Entry 8JQR (electron microscopy, 2.75 A resolution); this record covers chains B and D of the 4 polymer chains in the assembly.

# Chain B (and D)
Name: Transient receptor potential cation channel subfamily V member 1, PreScission Site, Green fluorescent protein
Source organism: Homo sapiens
Notes: chain D of this document is another copy of the same molecule, construct and numbering; everything in this record applies to it too
UniProt: Q8NER1 (TRPV1_HUMAN); residues 1-839 carry their UniProt numbers (839 of 1109 residues fall inside the UniProt entry; the rest is not from it)
Chain sequence (1112 residues; row label = number of the first residue in the row):
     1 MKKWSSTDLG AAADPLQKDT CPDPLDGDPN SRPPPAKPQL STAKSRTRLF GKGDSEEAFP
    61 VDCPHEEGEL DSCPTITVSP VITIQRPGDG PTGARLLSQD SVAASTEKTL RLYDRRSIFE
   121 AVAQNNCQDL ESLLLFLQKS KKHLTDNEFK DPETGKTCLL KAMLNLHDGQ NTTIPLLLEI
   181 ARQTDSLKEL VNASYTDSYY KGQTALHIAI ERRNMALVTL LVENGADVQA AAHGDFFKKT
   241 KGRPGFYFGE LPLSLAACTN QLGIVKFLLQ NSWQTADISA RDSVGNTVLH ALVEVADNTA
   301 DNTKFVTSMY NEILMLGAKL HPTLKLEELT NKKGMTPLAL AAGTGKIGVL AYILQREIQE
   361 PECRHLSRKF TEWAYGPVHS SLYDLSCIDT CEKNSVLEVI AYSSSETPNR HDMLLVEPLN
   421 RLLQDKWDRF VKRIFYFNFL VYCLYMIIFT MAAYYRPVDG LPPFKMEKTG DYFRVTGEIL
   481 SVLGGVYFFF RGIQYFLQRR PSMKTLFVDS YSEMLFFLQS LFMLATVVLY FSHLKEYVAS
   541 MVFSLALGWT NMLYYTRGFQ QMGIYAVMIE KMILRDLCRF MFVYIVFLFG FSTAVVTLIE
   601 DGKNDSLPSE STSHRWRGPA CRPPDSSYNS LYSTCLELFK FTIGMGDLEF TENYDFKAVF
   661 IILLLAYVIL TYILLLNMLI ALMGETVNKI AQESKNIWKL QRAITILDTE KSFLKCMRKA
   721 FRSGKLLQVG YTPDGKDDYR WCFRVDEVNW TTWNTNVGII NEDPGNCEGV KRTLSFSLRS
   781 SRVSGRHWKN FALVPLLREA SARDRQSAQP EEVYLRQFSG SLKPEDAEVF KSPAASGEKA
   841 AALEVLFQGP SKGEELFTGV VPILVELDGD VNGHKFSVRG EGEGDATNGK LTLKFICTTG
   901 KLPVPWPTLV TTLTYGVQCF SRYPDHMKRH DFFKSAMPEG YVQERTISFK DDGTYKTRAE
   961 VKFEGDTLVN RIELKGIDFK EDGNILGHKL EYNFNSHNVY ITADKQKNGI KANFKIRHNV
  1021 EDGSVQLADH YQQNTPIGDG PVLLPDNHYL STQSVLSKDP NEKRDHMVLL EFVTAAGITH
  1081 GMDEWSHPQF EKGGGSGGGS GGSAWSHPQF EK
Unresolved in the structure: 1-197, 602-626, 754-1112
Construct notes: linker (840-842)
Small-molecule neighbours: Libvatrep (EZI; 4-(7-Hydroxy-2-isopropyl-4-oxoquinazolin-3(4H)-yl)benzonitrile): Y511, S512, L515, L547, T550, N551, L553, Y554, T556, R557, G563, A566, V567, I569, E570, W698, Q701
From the paper describing this entry:
  - binding site for Libvatrep: Y511, S512, L515, N551, L553, R557, A566
  - mutagenesis - Y511F (5.8-fold), L515A, R557K, A566S, E570Q (4.5-fold), I573A: decreased binding to Libvatrep
  - mutagenesis - N551A: abolished binding to Libvatrep
  - mutagenesis - T550L, T556A: unchanged binding to Libvatrep
  - specificity-determining residues: S512 (proposed by the authors, not directly observed)
  - binding site for cholesterol: Y511, L515, I573

# Interface between chain B and chain D
Pairs across the interface (92; chain B residue first):
  Y375(B) - E211(D)
  Y375(B) - F237(D)
  Y375(B) - F246(D)  hydrophobic
  Y375(B) - F248(D)
  Y375(B) - L255(D)
  P377(B) - F246(D)  hydrophobic
  V378(B) - F246(D)  hydrophobic
  T450(B) - T593(D)
  A453(B) - T597(D)
  Y454(B) - V596(D)  hydrophobic
  Y454(B) - S630(D)
  Y454(B) - L631(D)  hydrogen bond (side chain-backbone)
  R456(B) - T597(D)  hydrogen bond (side chain-backbone)
  R456(B) - L598(D)
  V458(B) - E600(D)
  K535(B) - F656(D)
  E536(B) - F656(D)
  A539(B) - F656(D)  hydrophobic
  A539(B) - V659(D)  hydrophobic
  M541(B) - T597(D)
  V542(B) - A594(D)
  V542(B) - T597(D)
  V542(B) - L598(D)
  V542(B) - V659(D)  hydrophobic
  F543(B) - V659(D)  hydrophobic
  F543(B) - I662(D)  hydrophobic
  L545(B) - T593(D)
  L545(B) - T597(D)
  A546(B) - G590(D)
  A546(B) - A594(D)  hydrophobic
  A546(B) - L663(D)  hydrophobic
  W549(B) - V586(D)
  W549(B) - F589(D)  hydrophobic
  W549(B) - G590(D)
  W549(B) - T593(D)
  T550(B) - F587(D)
  L553(B) - V583(D)  hydrophobic
  L553(B) - F587(D)  hydrophobic
  T556(B) - F582(D)
  Q561(B) - R579(D)
  M562(B) - R579(D)
  M562(B) - F582(D)  hydrophobic
  Y565(B) - R579(D)
  Y565(B) - F580(D)
  Y565(B) - V583(D)  hydrophobic
  Y565(B) - L675(D)
  Y565(B) - M678(D)  hydrophobic
  Y565(B) - L682(D)  hydrophobic
  M568(B) - M678(D)  hydrophobic
  M568(B) - L682(D)  hydrophobic
  I569(B) - M678(D)  hydrophobic
  M572(B) - L674(D)  hydrophobic
  M572(B) - M678(D)  hydrophobic
  I573(B) - L674(D)  hydrophobic
  L577(B) - I673(D)  hydrophobic
  F580(B) - I673(D)  hydrophobic
  Y632(B) - K657(D)
  Y632(B) - I661(D)
  L636(B) - L648(D)  hydrophobic
  L636(B) - E649(D)
  F639(B) - L665(D)  hydrophobic
  F639(B) - V668(D)  hydrophobic
  K640(B) - E649(D)  salt bridge
  T642(B) - Y672(D)
  I643(B) - G644(D)
  I643(B) - V668(D)  hydrophobic
  I643(B) - Y672(D)  hydrophobic
  G644(B) - G644(D)
  M645(B) - G644(D)
  M645(B) - M645(D)  hydrophobic
  M645(B) - G646(D)
  L679(B) - I673(D)  hydrophobic
  L679(B) - N677(D)
  I680(B) - N677(D)
  I680(B) - I680(D)  hydrophobic
  M683(B) - I673(D)
  M683(B) - N677(D)
  M683(B) - M678(D)
  M683(B) - A681(D)  hydrophobic
  G684(B) - A681(D)
  V687(B) - A681(D)  hydrophobic
  V687(B) - L682(D)  hydrophobic
  V687(B) - E685(D)
  N688(B) - E685(D)
  D746(B) - P244(D)
  W750(B) - F246(D)  hydrophobic
  W750(B) - V295(D)  hydrophobic
  W750(B) - D297(D)  hydrogen bond
  W750(B) - N302(D)
  T751(B) - D301(D)
  W753(B) - R213(D)
  W753(B) - T259(D)
Interface residues without a listed pair, chain B (54 interface residues in all): W373, A374, G376, V538, M552, M581, A691
Interface residues without a listed pair, chain D (61 interface residues in all): F236, G245, C258, N260, F591, I599, N629, F641, D647, I669

# Summary
Chain B and chain D form an interface of 54 and 61 residues respectively, with 3 hydrogen bonds and 1 salt
bridge. Polar pairs include K640(B)-E649(D), Y454(B)-L631(D) and R456(B)-T597(D). From the paper: a binding
site for Libvatrep at Y511(B), S512(B) and L515(B) among others; Y511F, L515A and R557K of chain B, among
others, reduce binding to Libvatrep; 9 substitutions were tested in all.
Chain B and chain D are both Transient receptor potential cation channel subfamily V member 1, PreScission
Site, Green fluorescent protein (Homo sapiens); the structure, Structure of human TRPV1 in complex with
antagonist, was determined by electron microscopy together with 8X94 from the same study.
